4ES3 - chain A; structure by X-ray diffraction, 1.70 A resolution.

[Chain A]
Molecule: BH0342 protein
Organism: Bacillus halodurans
Notes: EC 3.1.-.-
Reference sequence: Q9KFX8 (Q9KFX8_BACHD); residues 1-96 here = UniProt positions 1-96
Amino-acid sequence (100 residues; each row starts with the number of its first residue; numbers below 1 keep their minus sign (Gly-3 is residue -3)):
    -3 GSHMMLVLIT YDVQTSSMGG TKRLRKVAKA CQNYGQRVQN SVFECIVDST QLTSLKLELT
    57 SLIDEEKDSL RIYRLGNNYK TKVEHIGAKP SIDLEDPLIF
Disordered / not traced: -3 to -2, 72-73, 76-77, 87-96
Differences from the reference sequence: expression tag (-3 to 0)
From the paper describing this entry:
  - catalytic residues: Asp8
  - mutagenesis - D8N: decreased catalytic activity
  - mutagenesis - D8N (32-fold): increased binding to Mg2+
  - mutagenesis - D8N (Kd = 773 mum): unchanged binding to Mn2+

[Overview]
The paper reports the catalytic residue Asp8; D8N reduces catalytic activity.
Chain A is BH0342 protein (Bacillus halodurans); the structure, Double-stranded Endonuclease Activity in B.
halodurans Clustered Regularly Interspaced Short Palindromic Repeats (CRISPR)-associated Cas2 Protein, was
determined by X-ray diffraction together with 4ES1 and 4ES2 from the same study.
